PDB entry 1QKJ | X-ray diffraction, 2.30 A resolution | chain A

# Chain A
Protein: Beta-glucosyltransferase
Organism: Bacteriophage T4
Notes: EC 2.4.1.27
UniProt: P04547 (GSTB_BPT4); residues 1-351 here = UniProt positions 1-351
Chain sequence (351 residues; numbered 1 to 351; the number before each row is that of its first residue):
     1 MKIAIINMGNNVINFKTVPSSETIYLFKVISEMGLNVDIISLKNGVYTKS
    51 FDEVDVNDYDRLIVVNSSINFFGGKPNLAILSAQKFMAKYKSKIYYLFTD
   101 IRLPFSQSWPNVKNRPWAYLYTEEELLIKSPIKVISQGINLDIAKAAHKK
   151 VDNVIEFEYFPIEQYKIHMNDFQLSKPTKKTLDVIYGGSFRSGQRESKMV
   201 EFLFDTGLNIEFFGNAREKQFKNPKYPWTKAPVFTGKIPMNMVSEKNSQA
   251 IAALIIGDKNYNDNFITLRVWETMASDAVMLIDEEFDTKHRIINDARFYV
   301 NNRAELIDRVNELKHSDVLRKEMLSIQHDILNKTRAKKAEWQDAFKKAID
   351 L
Ligand contacts: UDP (uridine-5'-diphosphate): Val-18, Tyr-186, Gly-187, Gly-188, Ser-189, Arg-191, Arg-195, Phe-213, Gly-214, Gly-236, Lys-237, Ile-238, Pro-239, Met-240, Val-243, Ile-256, Tyr-261, Thr-267, Leu-268, Arg-269, Glu-272

# Summary
Bound to chain A: UDP.
Chain A is Beta-glucosyltransferase (Bacteriophage T4); the structure, T4 Phage B-Glucosyltransferase,
Substrate Binding and Proposed Catalytic Mechanism, was determined by X-ray diffraction together with 1C3J
from the same study.
